PDB entry 2ZTL | X-ray diffraction, 1.80 A resolution | chains A and C of the 4 polymer chains in the assembly

# Chain A (and C)
Name: D(-)-3-hydroxybutyrate dehydrogenase
From: Pseudomonas fragi
Notes: EC 1.1.1.30; chain C of this document is another copy of the same molecule, construct and numbering; everything in this record applies to it too
Reference sequence: Q5KST5 (Q5KST5_PSEFR); residues 1-260 here = UniProt positions 1-260
Chain sequence (260 residues; numbered 1 to 260; the number before each row is that of its first residue):
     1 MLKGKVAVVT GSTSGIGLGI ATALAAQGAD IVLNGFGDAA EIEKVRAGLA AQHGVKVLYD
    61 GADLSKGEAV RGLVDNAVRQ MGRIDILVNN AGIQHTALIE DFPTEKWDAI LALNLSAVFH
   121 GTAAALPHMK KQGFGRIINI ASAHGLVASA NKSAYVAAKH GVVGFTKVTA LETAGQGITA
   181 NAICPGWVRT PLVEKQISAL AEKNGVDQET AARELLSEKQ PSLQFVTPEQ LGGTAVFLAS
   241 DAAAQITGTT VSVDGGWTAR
Ion coordination: Mg2+: R260 (shared with 1 residue of chain D)
Small-molecule neighbours:
  - (3S)-3-hydroxybutanoic acid (3HL): Q94, S142, H144, K152, Y155, P185, G186, W187, L192, Q196, W257
  - NAD (nicotinamide-adenine-dinucleotide): G11, S12, T13, S14, G15, I16, G17, N34, G35, F36, A62, D63, L64, S65, N90, A91, G92, I93, L113, N114, I140, A141, S142, Y155, K159, P185, G186, W187, V188, T190, P191, L192, V193
From the paper describing this entry:
  - binding site for (3S)-3-hydroxybutanoic acid: Q94, S142, H144, K152, Y155, G186, W187, Q196, W257
  - binding site for NAD: Y155, T190
  - conformationally variable residues (domain motion, loop rearrangement, side-chain flip): W187, R189 to L192, T190 to L216, L215 to S217
  - catalytic residues: Y155
  - contacts within the chain: W187-L215 (hydrophobic contact)
  - mutagenesis - Q94A, H144A, K152E, K152Q, K152R, W187A, W187F, W187T, W187Y, T190A, T190C, T190S, Q196A, Q196E, Q196N, L215A, W257F, W257Y: decreased catalytic activity
  - mutagenesis - K152A, Y155F, W257A: abolished catalytic activity
  - mutagenesis - L215V: decreased catalytic activity on D-3-HB
  - mutagenesis - L215V: unchanged catalytic activity on NAD
  - mutagenesis - Y155F: abolished binding to D-3-HB

# Chain A / chain C interface
Pairs across the interface (72):
  R71(A) - T104(C)
  A97(A) - E172(C)
  L98(A) - E172(C)
  I99(A) - F119(C)
  I99(A) - A123(C)
  I99(A) - L126(C)  hydrophobic
  I99(A) - F165(C)  hydrophobic
  I99(A) - T169(C)
  I99(A) - E172(C)  hydrogen bond (backbone-side chain)
  E100(A) - A123(C)
  E100(A) - L126(C)
  E100(A) - P127(C)
  E100(A) - K130(C)  salt bridge
  F102(A) - F119(C)
  T104(A) - R71(C)
  T104(A) - H120(C)
  W107(A) - S116(C)  hydrogen bond
  W107(A) - F119(C)  hydrophobic
  W107(A) - F165(C)  hydrophobic
  L111(A) - S116(C)
  L115(A) - L111(C)  hydrophobic
  S116(A) - W107(C)  hydrogen bond
  S116(A) - L111(C)
  F119(A) - I99(C)
  F119(A) - F102(C)
  F119(A) - W107(C)  hydrophobic
  H120(A) - T104(C)
  A123(A) - I99(C)
  A123(A) - E100(C)
  L126(A) - I99(C)  hydrophobic
  L126(A) - E100(C)
  P127(A) - E100(C)
  K130(A) - E100(C)  salt bridge
  L146(A) - K167(C)  hydrogen bond (backbone-side chain)
  A148(A) - K167(C)
  A148(A) - V168(C)
  A148(A) - L171(C)
  S149(A) - V168(C)
  S149(A) - L171(C)
  A150(A) - E172(C)
  N151(A) - E172(C)  hydrogen bond (backbone-side chain)
  S153(A) - F165(C)
  S153(A) - V168(C)
  V156(A) - G164(C)
  V156(A) - V168(C)  hydrophobic
  A157(A) - G161(C)
  H160(A) - H160(C)
  H160(A) - G164(C)
  H160(A) - K167(C)  hydrogen bond
  G161(A) - A157(C)
  G161(A) - G161(C)
  G164(A) - V156(C)
  G164(A) - H160(C)
  F165(A) - I99(C)  hydrophobic
  F165(A) - W107(C)  hydrophobic
  F165(A) - S153(C)
  K167(A) - L146(C)  hydrogen bond (side chain-backbone)
  K167(A) - A148(C)
  K167(A) - H160(C)  hydrogen bond
  V168(A) - A148(C)
  V168(A) - S149(C)
  V168(A) - N151(C)
  V168(A) - S153(C)
  V168(A) - V156(C)  hydrophobic
  T169(A) - I99(C)
  L171(A) - A148(C)
  L171(A) - S149(C)
  E172(A) - A97(C)
  E172(A) - L98(C)
  E172(A) - I99(C)  hydrogen bond (side chain-backbone)
  E172(A) - A150(C)
  E172(A) - N151(C)  hydrogen bond (side chain-backbone)
Also at the interface, not in a pair above, chain A (38 interface residues in all): T122, V147, K152, V163
Also at the interface, not in a pair above, chain C (38 interface residues in all): L115, T122, V147, K152, V163

# Overview
Chain A and chain C each contribute 38 residues to their interface; the contacts include 10 hydrogen bonds and
2 salt bridges. Among the polar pairs are E100(A)-K130(C), I99(A)-E172(C) and W107(A)-S116(C). The paper
reports the catalytic residue Y155(A); Q94A, H144A and K152E of chain A, among others, reduce catalytic
activity; 22 substitutions were tested in all.
Chain A and chain C are both D(-)-3-hydroxybutyrate dehydrogenase (Pseudomonas fragi); the structure, Closed
conformation of D-3-hydroxybutyrate dehydrogenase complexed with NAD+ and L-3-hydroxybutyrate, was determined
by X-ray diffraction (same publication as 2ZTM, 2ZTU and 2ZTV).
